PDB entry 7Q3E | electron microscopy, 3.35 A resolution | chains A and C of the 4 polymer chains in the assembly

# Chain A
Protein: WD repeat-containing and planar cell polarity effector protein fritz homolog
From: Mus musculus
UniProt: Q8C456 (FRITZ_MOUSE); numbering as in UniProt (aligned over 1-722)
Amino-acid sequence (766 residues; row label = number of the first residue in the row; numbers below 1 keep their minus sign (Met-43 is residue -43)):
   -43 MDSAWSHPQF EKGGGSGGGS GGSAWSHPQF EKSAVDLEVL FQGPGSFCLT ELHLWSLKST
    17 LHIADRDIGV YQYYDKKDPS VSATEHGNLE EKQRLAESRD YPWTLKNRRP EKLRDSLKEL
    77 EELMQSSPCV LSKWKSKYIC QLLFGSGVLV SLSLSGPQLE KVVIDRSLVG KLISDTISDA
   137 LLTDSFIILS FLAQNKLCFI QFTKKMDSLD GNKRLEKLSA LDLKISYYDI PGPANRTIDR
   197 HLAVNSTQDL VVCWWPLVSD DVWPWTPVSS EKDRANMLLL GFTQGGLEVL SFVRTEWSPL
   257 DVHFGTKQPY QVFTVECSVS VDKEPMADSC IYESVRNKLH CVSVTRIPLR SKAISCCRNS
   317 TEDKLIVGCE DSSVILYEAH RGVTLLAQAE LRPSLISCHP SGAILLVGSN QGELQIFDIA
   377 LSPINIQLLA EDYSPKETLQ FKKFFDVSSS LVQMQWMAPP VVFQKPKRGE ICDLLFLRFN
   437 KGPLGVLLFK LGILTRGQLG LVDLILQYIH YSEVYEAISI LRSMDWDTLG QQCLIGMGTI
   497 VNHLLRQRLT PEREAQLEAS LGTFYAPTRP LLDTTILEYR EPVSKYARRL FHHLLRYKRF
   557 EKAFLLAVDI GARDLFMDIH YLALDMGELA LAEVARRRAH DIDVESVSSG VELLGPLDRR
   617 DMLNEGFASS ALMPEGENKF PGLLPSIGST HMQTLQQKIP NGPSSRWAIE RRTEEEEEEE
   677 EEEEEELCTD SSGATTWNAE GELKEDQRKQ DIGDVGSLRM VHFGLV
Not modelled in the structure: -43 to 1, 33-40, 160-173, 214-226, 416-426, 599-722
Differences from the reference sequence: initiating methionine (-43); expression tag (-42 to 0); conflict Gly1 (Met in Q8C456)

# Chain C
Protein: Protein fuzzy homolog
From: Mus musculus
UniProt: E9QL29 (E9QL29_MOUSE); numbering as in UniProt (aligned over 2-415)
Amino-acid sequence (414 residues; row label = number of the first residue in the row):
     2 MDEGPGSPVH LLCLAASSGV PLFCRSSSGG APSRQQLPFS VIGSLNGVHM FGQNLDVQLN
    62 SARTEDTTVV WKNFHDSITL IVLSSEEGTS ELRLERMLHM VFGAMVLIVG LEELTNIRNV
   122 ERLKKELRAS YCLIDSFLGN SELIGDLTQC VDCVIPPEGS AMQETLSGFA EATGTAFVSL
   182 LVSGRVVAAT EGWWRLGMPE AVLLPWLVGS LPPQAARDYP VYLPHGSPTV PHRLLTLTLL
   242 RGLELCLLCG PRPPLGQLDP QLMERWWQPL LEPLRACLPL GPRALPEGFP LHSDILGLLL
   302 LHLELRRCLF TVEPSKDKEP SPEQRRRLLR NFYTLVATTH FPPEPGPAEK QEDTVYPAQM
   362 PRACYLVLGP GMGWQLVAVQ LGLRLLLLLL SPHTPTHGLR SLATRTLQAL TPLL
Not modelled in the structure: 2-7, 344-359
Differences from the reference sequence: conflict Met2 (Gly in E9QL29)

# Chain A / chain C interface
Pairs across the interface (11; chain A residue first):
  Arg22(A) - Asp295(C)  salt bridge
  Arg22(A) - His394(C)  hydrogen bond (side chain-backbone)
  Arg22(A) - Thr395(C)
  Arg22(A) - Pro396(C)
  Glu47(A) - His398(C)  hydrogen bond (backbone-side chain)
  Glu47(A) - Ser402(C)  hydrogen bond
  Glu47(A) - Arg406(C)  salt bridge
  Arg50(A) - Arg406(C)
  Leu51(A) - His398(C)
  Glu387(A) - Pro396(C)
  Glu387(A) - Thr397(C)
Other interface residues (no listed pair), chain A (8 interface residues in all): Ile24, Asn44, Asp388
Other interface residues (no listed pair), chain C (11 interface residues in all): His293, Met373, Gly399
Interface features reported in the paper:
  - residue pairs: Arg22(A)-Asp295(C) (salt bridge)

# Summary
8 residues of chain A and 11 residues of chain C are in contact, with 3 hydrogen bonds and 2 salt bridges.
Polar contacts include Arg22(A)-Asp295(C), Glu47(A)-Arg406(C) and Arg22(A)-His394(C). The paper describes a
salt bridge between Arg22(A) and Asp295(C).
Chain A is WD repeat-containing and planar cell polarity effector protein fritz homolog and chain C is Protein
fuzzy homolog, both from Mus musculus; the structure, Structure of the mouse CPLANE-RSG1 complex, was
determined by electron microscopy together with 7Q3D from the same study.
